PDB entry 8V3C | electron microscopy, 2.62 A resolution | chains B and C of the 4 polymer chains in the assembly

[Chain B (and C)]
Protein: Odorant receptor Orco
Organism: Apocrypta bakeri
Notes: chain C of this document is another copy of the same molecule, construct and numbering; everything in this record applies to it too
Reference sequence: B0FAQ4 (B0FAQ4_APOBA); residues 1-474 here = UniProt positions 1-474
Sequence (474 residues; numbered 1 to 474; the number before each row is that of its first residue):
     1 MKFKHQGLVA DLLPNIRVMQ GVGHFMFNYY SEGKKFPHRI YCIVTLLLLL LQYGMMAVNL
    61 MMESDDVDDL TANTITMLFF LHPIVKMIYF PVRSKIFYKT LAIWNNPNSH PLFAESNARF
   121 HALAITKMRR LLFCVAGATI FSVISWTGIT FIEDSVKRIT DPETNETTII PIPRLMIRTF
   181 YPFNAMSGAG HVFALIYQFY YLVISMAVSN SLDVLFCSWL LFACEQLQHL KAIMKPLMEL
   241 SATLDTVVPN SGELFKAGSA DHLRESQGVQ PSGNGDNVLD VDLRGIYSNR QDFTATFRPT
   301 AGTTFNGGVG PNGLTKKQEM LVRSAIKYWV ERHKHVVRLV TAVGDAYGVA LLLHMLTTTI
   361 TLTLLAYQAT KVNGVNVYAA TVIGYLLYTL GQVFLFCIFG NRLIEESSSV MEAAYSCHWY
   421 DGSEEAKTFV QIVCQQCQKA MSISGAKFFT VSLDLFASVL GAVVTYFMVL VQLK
Not modelled in the structure: 1-3, 160-167, 244-312, 474

[Interface between chain B and chain C]
Residue-residue contacts - 31 pairs, chain B then chain C:
  Arg323(B) - Tyr420(C)
  Arg323(B) - Asp421(C)  salt bridge
  Lys327(B) - Tyr420(C)
  Val330(B) - Tyr415(C)
  Val330(B) - Trp419(C)  hydrophobic
  Val330(B) - Tyr420(C)  hydrophobic
  Glu331(B) - His418(C)
  Glu331(B) - Tyr420(C)  hydrogen bond
  His333(B) - Tyr415(C)  hydrogen bond
  Lys334(B) - Ser416(C)
  Lys334(B) - Tyr420(C)
  Gln431(B) - Gln431(C)
  Ile432(B) - Trp419(C)  hydrophobic
  Ile432(B) - Gln431(C)
  Gln435(B) - Gln431(C)
  Gln435(B) - Cys434(C)
  Gln435(B) - Gln435(C)
  Gln435(B) - Gln438(C)
  Gln436(B) - Met411(C)
  Gln436(B) - Glu412(C)  hydrogen bond
  Gln436(B) - Tyr415(C)
  Gln438(B) - Gln438(C)
  Lys439(B) - Ser408(C)
  Lys439(B) - Glu412(C)  salt bridge
  Lys447(B) - Glu405(C)  salt bridge
  Lys447(B) - Leu453(C)
  Phe448(B) - Ala457(C)  hydrophobic
  Tyr466(B) - Gln472(C)  hydrogen bond
  Leu470(B) - Gln472(C)
  Leu473(B) - Gln472(C)
  Leu473(B) - Leu473(C)  hydrophobic
Also at the interface, not in a pair above, chain B (21 interface residues in all): Ile326, Trp329, Thr428, Phe429
Also at the interface, not in a pair above, chain C (22 interface residues in all): Cys417, Lys427, Phe456, Met468

[In short]
The interface between chain B and chain C involves 21 residues on one side and 22 on the other; the contacts
include 4 hydrogen bonds and 3 salt bridges. Polar contacts include Arg323(B)-Asp421(C), Lys439(B)-Glu412(C)
and Lys447(B)-Glu405(C).
Both chains are Odorant receptor Orco (Apocrypta bakeri). Entry 8V3C (AgamOR28 structure without ligand) was
determined by electron microscopy together with 8V00, 8V02 and 8V3D from the same study.
